PDB entry 8E4C | electron microscopy, 4.00 A resolution | chains B and A of the 4 polymer chains in the assembly

== Chain B (and A) ==
Molecule: Isoform 2 of Immunoglobulin heavy constant mu
Organism: Mus musculus
Notes: chain A of this document is another copy of the same molecule, construct and numbering; everything in this record applies to it too
UniProt: P01872 (IGHM_MOUSE), isoform P01872-2; residues 106-476 here correspond to UniProt positions 105-475 (UniProt number = residue number - 1)
Sequence (417 residues; row label = number of the first residue in the row):
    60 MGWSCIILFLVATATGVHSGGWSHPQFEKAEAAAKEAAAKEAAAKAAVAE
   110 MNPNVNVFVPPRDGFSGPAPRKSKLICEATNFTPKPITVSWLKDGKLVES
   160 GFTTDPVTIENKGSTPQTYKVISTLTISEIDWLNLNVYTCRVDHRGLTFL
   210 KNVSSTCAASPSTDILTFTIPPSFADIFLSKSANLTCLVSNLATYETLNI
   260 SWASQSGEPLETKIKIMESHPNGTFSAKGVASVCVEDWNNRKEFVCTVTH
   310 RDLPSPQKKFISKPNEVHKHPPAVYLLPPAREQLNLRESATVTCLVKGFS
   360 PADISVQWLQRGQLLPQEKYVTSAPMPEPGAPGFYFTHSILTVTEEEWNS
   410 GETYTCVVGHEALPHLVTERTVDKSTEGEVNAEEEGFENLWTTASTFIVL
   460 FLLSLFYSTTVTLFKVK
Unresolved in the structure: 60-223
Disulfides: C246-C305, C353-C415
Sequence notes: expression tag (60-88); linker (89-105)
What the authors report for this chain:
  - self-association interface (contacts with another copy of this molecule); pairs are residue here / residue on that copy: R340-E438, E436-R340 (salt bridge), G437-R340 (backbone contact), S463-S463 (hydrogen bond), S467-S467 (hydrogen bond)

== How chain B and chain A interact ==
Pairs across the interface (51):
  Y334(B) - E341(A)
  Y334(B) - Q342(A)
  Y334(B) - L345(A)
  L335(B) - A339(A)
  L336(B) - L336(A)  hydrophobic
  L336(B) - P337(A)
  L336(B) - A339(A)
  L336(B) - T352(A)
  P337(B) - L336(A)
  P338(B) - L336(A)
  A339(B) - L336(A)
  R340(B) - E436(A)  salt bridge
  Q342(B) - Y334(A)
  L345(B) - Y334(A)
  T350(B) - L354(A)
  T352(B) - L336(A)
  L354(B) - T350(A)
  K356(B) - T350(A)
  K356(B) - T401(A)
  K378(B) - P388(A)
  V380(B) - P388(A)  hydrophobic
  V380(B) - F395(A)  hydrophobic
  M385(B) - V380(A)  hydrophobic
  M385(B) - S382(A)
  P386(B) - V380(A)
  P388(B) - E377(A)
  P388(B) - V380(A)  hydrophobic
  F395(B) - I399(A)  hydrophobic
  H397(B) - T352(A)
  H397(B) - H397(A)
  H397(B) - I399(A)
  S398(B) - H397(A)
  I399(B) - F395(A)  hydrophobic
  I399(B) - H397(A)
  E436(B) - R340(A)
  G437(B) - R340(A)  hydrogen bond (backbone-side chain)
  E438(B) - R340(A)  salt bridge
  V439(B) - R340(A)
  E443(B) - E436(A)
  F446(B) - L449(A)  hydrophobic
  L449(B) - L449(A)  hydrophobic
  L449(B) - A453(A)  hydrophobic
  F456(B) - I457(A)  hydrophobic
  F456(B) - F460(A)  hydrophobic
  I457(B) - F456(A)  hydrophobic
  L459(B) - F460(A)  hydrophobic
  F460(B) - L459(A)  hydrophobic
  F460(B) - S463(A)
  S463(B) - S463(A)  hydrogen bond
  S467(B) - S467(A)  hydrogen bond
  V470(B) - K474(A)
Interface residues without a listed pair, chain B (44 interface residues in all): V333, E341, S382, E387, T401, N440, W450, Y466
Interface residues without a listed pair, chain A (38 interface residues in all): P338, K356, K378, Y379, A383, E387, S434, E444, G445
The authors on this interface:
  - pairs named by the authors: R340(B)-E436(A) (salt bridge), G437(B)-R340(A) (backbone contact), E438(B)-R340(A), S463(A)-S463(B) (hydrogen bond), S467(A)-S467(B) (hydrogen bond)

== Summary ==
44 residues of chain B face 38 of chain A across their interface; the contacts include 3 hydrogen bonds and 2
salt bridges. Among the polar pairs are R340(B)-E436(A), E438(B)-R340(A) and G437(B)-R340(A). The paper
describes a salt bridge between R340(B) and E436(A); a backbone contact between G437(B) and R340(A); a contact
between E438(B) and R340(A). From the paper: a self-association interface involving R340(B), E436(B) and
G437(B) among others.
Chain B and chain A are both Isoform 2 of Immunoglobulin heavy constant mu (Mus musculus); the structure, IgM
BCR fab truncated form, was determined by electron microscopy (same publication as 8EMA).
